PDB entry 6S1K | electron microscopy, 8.38 A resolution (very low resolution: no residue pairs are listed; an interface is given only as per-side residue counts) | chains D and G of the 16 polymer chains in the assembly

Chain D:
Molecule: CheW
Organism: Escherichia coli str. K-12 substr. MG1655star
Chain sequence (167 residues; row label = number of the first residue in the row):
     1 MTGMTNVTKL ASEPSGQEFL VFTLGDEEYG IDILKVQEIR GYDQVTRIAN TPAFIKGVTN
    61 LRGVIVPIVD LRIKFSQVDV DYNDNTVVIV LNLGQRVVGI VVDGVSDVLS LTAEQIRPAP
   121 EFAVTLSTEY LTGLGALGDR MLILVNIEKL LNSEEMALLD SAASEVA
Unresolved in the structure: 1-13, 159-167

Chain G:
Molecule: Methyl-accepting chemotaxis protein I
Organism: Escherichia coli str. K-12 substr. MG1655star
UniProt: P02942 (MCP1_ECOLI); residue numbers follow UniProt; this construct covers 1-551
Chain sequence (551 residues; numbered 1 to 551; the number before each row is that of its first residue):
     1 MLKRIKIVTS LLLVLAVFGL LQLTSGGLFF NALKNDKENF TVLQTIRQQQ STLNGSWVAL
    61 LQTRNTLNRA GIRYMMDQNN IGSGSTVAEL MESASISLKQ AEKNWADYEA LPRDPRQSTA
   121 AAAEIKRNYD IYHNALAELI QLLGAGKINE FFDQPTQGYQ DGFEKQYVAY MEQNDRLHDI
   181 AVSDNNASYS QAMWILVGVM IVVLAVIFAV WFGIKASLVA PMNRLIDSIR HIAGGDLVKP
   241 IEVDGSNEMG QLAESLRHMQ GELMRTVGDV RNGANAIYSG ASEIATGNND LSSRTEQQAA
   301 SLEETAASME QLTATVKQNA ENARQASHLA LSASETAQRG GKVVDNVVQT MRDISTSSQK
   361 IADIISVIDG IAFQTNILAL NAAVEAARAG EQGRGFAVVA GEVRNLAQRS AQAAREIKSL
   421 IEDSVGKVDV GSTLVESAGE TMAEIVSAVT RVTDIMGEIA SASDEQSRGI DQVGLAVAEM
   481 DRVTQQNAAL VEESAAAAAA LEEQASRLTE AVAVFRIQQQ QRETSAVVKT VTPAAPRKMA
   541 VADSEENWET F
Unresolved in the structure: 1-339, 442-551
Curated features (UniProtKB/Swiss-Prot):
  - region: Arg64 to Arg73 (The 3 Arg may form a positively charged pocket, which binds the alpha-carboxyl group of the attractant AA)
  - modified residue: Gln297 (Glutamate methyl ester (Gln)), Glu304 (Glutamate methyl ester (Glu)), Gln311 (Glutamate methyl ester (Gln)), Glu493 (Glutamate methyl ester (Glu)), Glu502 (Glutamate methyl ester (Glu))

How chain D and chain G interact:
At this resolution (8 A) residue pairs are not listed: 9 residues of chain D and 7 of chain G lie at the interface.

Overview:
The interface between chain D and chain G involves 9 residues on one side and 7 on the other.
Chain D is CheW and chain G is Methyl-accepting chemotaxis protein I, both from Escherichia coli str. K-12
substr. MG1655star; the structure, E. coli Core Signaling Unit, carrying QQQQ receptor mutation, was
determined by electron microscopy.
